7MLB - chains D and F of the 9 polymer chains in the assembly; structure by X-ray diffraction, 3.60 A resolution.

== Chain D ==
Molecule: DNA-directed RNA polymerase subunit beta'
Organism: Thermus thermophilus (strain HB8 / ATCC 27634 / DSM 579)
Notes: EC 2.7.7.6
UniProtKB: Q8RQE8 (RPOC_THET8); residue numbers follow UniProt; this construct covers 1-1524
Sequence (1524 residues; each row starts with the number of its first residue):
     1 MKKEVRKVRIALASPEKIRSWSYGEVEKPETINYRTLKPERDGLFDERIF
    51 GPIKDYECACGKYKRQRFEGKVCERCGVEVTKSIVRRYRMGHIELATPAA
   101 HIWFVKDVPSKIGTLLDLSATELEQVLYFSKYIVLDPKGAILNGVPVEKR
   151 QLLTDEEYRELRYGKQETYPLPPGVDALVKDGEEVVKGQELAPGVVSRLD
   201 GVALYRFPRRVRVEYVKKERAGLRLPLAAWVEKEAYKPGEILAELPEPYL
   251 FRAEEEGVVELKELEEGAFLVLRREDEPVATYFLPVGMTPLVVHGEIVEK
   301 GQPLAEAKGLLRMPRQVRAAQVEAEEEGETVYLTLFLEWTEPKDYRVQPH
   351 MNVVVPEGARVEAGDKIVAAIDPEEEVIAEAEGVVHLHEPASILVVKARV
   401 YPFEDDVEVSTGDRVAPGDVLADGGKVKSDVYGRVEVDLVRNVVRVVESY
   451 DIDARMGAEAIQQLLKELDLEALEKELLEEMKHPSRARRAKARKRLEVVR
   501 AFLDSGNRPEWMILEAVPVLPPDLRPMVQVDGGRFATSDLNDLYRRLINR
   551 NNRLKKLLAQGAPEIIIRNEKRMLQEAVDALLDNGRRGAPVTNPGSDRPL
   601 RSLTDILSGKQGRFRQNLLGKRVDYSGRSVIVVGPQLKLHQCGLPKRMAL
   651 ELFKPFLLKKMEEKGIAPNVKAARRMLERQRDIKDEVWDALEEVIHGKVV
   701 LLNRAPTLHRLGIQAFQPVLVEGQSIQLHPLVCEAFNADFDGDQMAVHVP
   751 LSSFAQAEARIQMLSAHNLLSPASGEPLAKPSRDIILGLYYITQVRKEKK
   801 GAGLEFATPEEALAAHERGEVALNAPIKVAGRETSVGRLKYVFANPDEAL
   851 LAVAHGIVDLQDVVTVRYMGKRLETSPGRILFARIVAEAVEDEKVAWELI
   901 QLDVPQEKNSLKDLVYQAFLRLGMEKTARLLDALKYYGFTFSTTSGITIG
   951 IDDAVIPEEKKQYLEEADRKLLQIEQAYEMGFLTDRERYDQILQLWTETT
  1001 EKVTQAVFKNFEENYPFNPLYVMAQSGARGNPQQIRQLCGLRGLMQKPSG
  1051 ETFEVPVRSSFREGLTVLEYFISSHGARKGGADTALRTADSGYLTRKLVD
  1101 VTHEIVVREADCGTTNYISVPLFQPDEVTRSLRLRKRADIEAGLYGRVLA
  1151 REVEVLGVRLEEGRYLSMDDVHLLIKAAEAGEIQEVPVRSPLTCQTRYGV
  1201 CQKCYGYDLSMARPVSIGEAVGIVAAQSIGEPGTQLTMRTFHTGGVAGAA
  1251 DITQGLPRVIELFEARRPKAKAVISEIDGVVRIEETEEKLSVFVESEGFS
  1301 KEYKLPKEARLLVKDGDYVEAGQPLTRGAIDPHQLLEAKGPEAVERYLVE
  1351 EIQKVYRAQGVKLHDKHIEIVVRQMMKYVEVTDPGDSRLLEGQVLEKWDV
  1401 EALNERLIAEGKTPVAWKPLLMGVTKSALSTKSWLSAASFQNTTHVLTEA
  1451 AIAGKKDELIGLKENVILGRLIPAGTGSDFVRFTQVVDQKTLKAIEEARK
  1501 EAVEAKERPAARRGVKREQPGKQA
Unresolved in the structure: 1-2, 1238-1251, 1503-1524
Ion coordination: Zn2+ site 1: Cys58, Cys60, Cys73, Cys76; Mg2+ site 1: Asp739, Asp741, Asp743 (shared with 1 residue of chain I); Mg2+ site 2 near Lys840 (its only coordinating residue here); Mg2+ site 3: Trp897, Ile900; Zn2+ site 2: Cys1112, Cys1194, Cys1201, Cys1204

== Chain F ==
Molecule: RNA polymerase sigma factor SigA
Organism: Thermus thermophilus (strain HB8 / ATCC 27634 / DSM 579)
UniProtKB: Q5SKW1 (Q5SKW1_THET8); residues 1-423 here = UniProt positions 1-423
Sequence (443 residues; each row starts with the number of its first residue; numbers below 1 keep their minus sign (Met-19 is residue -19)):
   -19 MGSSHHHHHHSSGLVPRGSHMKKSKRKNAQAQEAQETEVLVQEEAEELPE
    31 FPEGEPDPDLEDPDLTLEDDLLDLPEEGEGLDLEEEEEDLPIPKISTSDP
    81 VRQYLHEIGQVPLLTLEEEVELARKVEEGMEAIKKLSEITGLDPDLIREV
   131 VRAKILGSARVRHIPGLKETLDPKTVEEIDQKLKSLPKEHKRYLHIAREG
   181 EAARQHLIEANLRLVVSIAKKYTGRGLSFLDLIQEGNQGLIRAVEKFEYK
   231 RRFKFSTYATWWIRQAINRAIADQARTIRIPVHMVETINKLSRTARQLQQ
   281 ELGREPTYEEIAEAMGPGWDAKRVEETLKIAQEPVSLETPIGDEKDSFYG
   331 DFIPDEHLPSPVDAATQSLLSEELEKALSKLSEREAMVLKLRKGLIDGRE
   381 HTLEEVGAFFGVTRERIRQIENKALRKLKYHESRTRKLRDFLD
Unresolved in the structure: -19 to 77
Construct notes: initiating methionine (-19); expression tag (-18 to 0)
Ion coordination: Mg2+: Ala292, Gly296, Trp299

== Interface between chain D and chain F ==
Contacting residue pairs (130):
  Glu30(D) with Arg259(F)
  Thr31(D) with Thr257(F), hydrogen bond (side chain-backbone); Ile258(F)
  Ile32(D) with Ile258(F), hydrophobic
  Tyr34(D) with Ile258(F), hydrophobic; Arg259(F); Pro261(F); Met264(F)
  Ile53(D) with His337(F), hydrogen bond (backbone-side chain)
  Arg65(D) with Gly378(F), hydrogen bond (side chain-backbone)
  Arg67(D) with Asp377(F); Arg379(F)
  Ser83(D) with His337(F), hydrogen bond
  Tyr128(D) with Gln83(F), hydrogen bond (backbone-side chain)
  Phe129(D) with Gln83(F), hydrogen bond (backbone-side chain); Glu87(F)
  Ser130(D) with Gln83(F)
  Arg159(D) with Gln90(F)
  Arg206(D) with Glu101(F), salt bridge
  Phe207(D) with Glu97(F); Glu98(F); Glu101(F)
  Arg209(D) with Glu97(F), salt bridge
  Pro349(D) with Leu96(F), hydrophobic; Glu97(F)
  His350(D) with Leu96(F); Val100(F); Arg232(F)
  Asn352(D) with Arg104(F)
  Ile371(D) with Tyr229(F), hydrophobic; Lys230(F); Arg232(F)
  Asp372(D) with Arg232(F), salt bridge
  Ala391(D) with Glu97(F)
  Asp406(D) with Lys171(F), salt bridge
  Val407(D) with Lys171(F); His175(F)
  Glu408(D) with Lys164(F); Lys171(F), salt bridge
  Val409(D) with His175(F), hydrogen bond (backbone-side chain)
  Ser410(D) with His175(F); Arg178(F)
  Thr411(D) with Ile135(F); Arg178(F), hydrogen bond (backbone-side chain)
  Gly412(D) with Lys134(F)
  Asp413(D) with Lys134(F); Lys164(F), salt bridge; Arg178(F), salt bridge
  Arg434(D) with Ile135(F), hydrogen bond (side chain-backbone)
  Val437(D) with His175(F)
  Pro526(D) with Leu317(F)
  Met527(D) with Thr257(F)
  Val530(D) with Tyr329(F); Ile333(F), hydrophobic
  Arg534(D) with Gln312(F); Glu313(F), hydrogen bond (side chain-backbone)
  Phe535(D) with Pro314(F); Val315(F), hydrogen bond (backbone-backbone)
  Ala536(D) with Val315(F); Leu317(F), hydrophobic
  Thr537(D) with Val315(F), hydrogen bond (backbone-backbone); Ser316(F); Leu317(F), hydrogen bond (backbone-backbone); Glu318(F)
  Ser538(D) with Leu317(F); Glu318(F), hydrogen bond
  Asp539(D) with Ser316(F), hydrogen bond; Glu318(F), hydrogen bond (backbone-side chain)
  Asp542(D) with Thr257(F), hydrogen bond
  Arg545(D) with Gln254(F), hydrogen bond (side chain-backbone); Arg256(F); Thr257(F)
  Asn549(D) with Gln254(F)
  Arg550(D) with Ser208(F); Asp211(F), salt bridge
  Arg553(D) with Asp211(F), salt bridge; Gln214(F); Glu215(F), salt bridge
  Lys555(D) with Arg142(F), hydrogen bond (backbone-side chain)
  Lys556(D) with Gln218(F), hydrogen bond
  Leu557(D) with Gln214(F)
  Leu558(D) with Arg140(F); Arg142(F)
  Ala559(D) with Arg142(F); Ile144(F)
  Gln560(D) with Arg132(F); Arg184(F), hydrogen bond (backbone-side chain); Arg222(F)
  Gly561(D) with Arg140(F); Arg184(F), hydrogen bond (backbone-side chain); Gln185(F), hydrogen bond (backbone-side chain)
  Ala562(D) with Arg140(F), hydrogen bond (backbone-side chain)
  Pro563(D) with Gln185(F); Ile188(F), hydrophobic; Glu189(F)
  Glu564(D) with Arg140(F), salt bridge
  Ile565(D) with Tyr84(F), hydrophobic; Glu87(F); Ile88(F), hydrophobic; Val91(F), hydrophobic
  Ile566(D) with Leu192(F), hydrophobic; Gln214(F), hydrogen bond (backbone-side chain); Asn217(F)
  Ile567(D) with Arg140(F)
  Arg568(D) with Glu87(F), salt bridge
  Asn569(D) with Tyr84(F); Gln214(F), hydrogen bond
  Glu570(D) with Gln214(F), hydrogen bond
  Arg572(D) with Pro80(F); Gln83(F), hydrogen bond; Glu87(F), salt bridge
  Met573(D) with Leu210(F), hydrophobic; Asp211(F); Gln214(F)
  Glu576(D) with Pro80(F)
  Arg598(D) with Ser316(F), hydrogen bond; Glu318(F); Pro320(F)
  Arg601(D) with Glu318(F); Phe328(F)
  Gln611(D) with Lys325(F); Asp326(F)
  Asn669(D) with Asp420(F); Phe421(F)
  Lys671(D) with Thr346(F); Asp420(F); Asp423(F), salt bridge
  Ala672(D) with Asp420(F)
  Arg674(D) with Val342(F)
  Arg675(D) with Asp420(F), salt bridge
Also at the interface, not in a pair above, chain D (84 interface residues in all): Asn33, Asp55, Ile84, Glu156, Glu375, Leu439, Val528, Gly532, Gly533, Arg587, Pro594, Val670
Also at the interface, not in a pair above, chain F (85 interface residues in all): Ser78, His86, Glu129, Leu136, Pro145, Lys168, Arg172, Leu174, Ile176, Glu179, Gly206, Ile221, Ile260, Lys309, Ile310, Leu338, Leu349

== In short ==
84 residues of chain D face 85 of chain F across their interface; the contacts include 29 hydrogen bonds and
15 salt bridges. Polar contacts include Arg206(D)-Glu101(F), Arg209(D)-Glu97(F) and Asp372(D)-Arg232(F).
Cys58(D), Cys60(D), Cys73(D) and Cys76(D) form the Zn2+ site 1.
Here chain D is DNA-directed RNA polymerase subunit beta' and chain F is RNA polymerase sigma factor SigA,
both from Thermus thermophilus (strain HB8 / ATCC 27634 / DSM 579). Entry 7MLB (Crystal structure of Thermus
thermophilus transcription initiation complex with 5nt RNA) was determined by X-ray diffraction together with
7MLI, 7MLJ and 7RDQ from the same study.
